7THE - chains A and C of the 3 polymer chains in the assembly; structure by electron microscopy, 3.87 A resolution.

Chain A:
Name: Spike protein S1
Source organism: Severe acute respiratory syndrome coronavirus 2
Notes: fragment: receptor binding domain
UniProtKB: P0DTC2 (SPIKE_SARS2); numbering as in UniProt (aligned over 333-527)
Sequence (195 residues; row label = number of the first residue in the row):
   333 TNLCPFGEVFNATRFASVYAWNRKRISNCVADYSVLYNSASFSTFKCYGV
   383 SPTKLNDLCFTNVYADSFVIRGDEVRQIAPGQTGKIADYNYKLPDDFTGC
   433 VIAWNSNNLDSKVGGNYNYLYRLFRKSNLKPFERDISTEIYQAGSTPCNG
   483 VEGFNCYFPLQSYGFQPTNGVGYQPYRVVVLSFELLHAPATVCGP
Cystine bridges: Cys-336/Cys-361, Cys-379/Cys-432, Cys-391/Cys-525, Cys-480/Cys-488
Covalently attached groups: N-acetylglucosamine (NAG) linked to Asn-343
What the authors report for this chain:
  - mutagenesis - L452R: decreased binding to DH1042
  - mutagenesis - L452R: unchanged binding to DH1041

Chain C:
Name: DH1042 Fab Light Chain
Source organism: Homo sapiens
Notes: antibody fragment or engineered binder
Sequence (106 residues; each row starts with the number of its first residue):
     1 DIQMTQSPSSLSASVGDRVTITCRASQSISNYLNWYQQKPGKAPKLLIYA
    51 ASSLQSGVPSRFSGSGSGTDFTLTISSLQPEDFATYYCQQSYSPPPTFGQ
   101 GTKLEI
Cystine bridges: Cys-23/Cys-88

Chain A / chain C interface:
Residue-residue contacts - 5 pairs, chain A then chain C:
  Val-483(A) / Pro-94(C)  hydrophobic
  Glu-484(A) / Pro-94(C)
  Gly-485(A) / Tyr-92(C)
  Phe-486(A) / Tyr-32(C)
  Phe-486(A) / Tyr-92(C)  hydrogen bond (backbone-backbone)
Also at the interface, not in a pair above, chain C (5 interface residues in all): Ser-30, Ser-91

In short:
The interface between chain A and chain C involves 4 residues on one side and 5 on the other, with 1 hydrogen
bond. Its one hydrogen bond, Phe-486(A)/Tyr-92(C), is backbone to backbone. The paper reports that L452R of
chain A reduces binding to DH1042; L452R of chain A leaves binding to DH1041 unchanged.
Chain A is Spike protein S1 (Severe acute respiratory syndrome coronavirus 2) and chain C is DH1042 Fab Light
Chain (Homo sapiens); the structure, Structure of RBD directed antibody DH1042 in complex with SARS-CoV-2
spike: Local refinement of RBD-Fab interface, was determined by electron microscopy together with 7THT and
7TOW from the same study.
